Entry 8Q9R (X-ray diffraction, 2.25 A resolution); this record covers chains A and B of the 5 polymer chains in the assembly.

[Chain A (and B)]
Protein: MEF2D protein
Source organism: Homo sapiens
Notes: chain B of this document is another copy of the same molecule, construct and numbering; everything in this record applies to it too
UniProt: Q05BX2 (Q05BX2_HUMAN); numbering as in UniProt (aligned over 1-95)
Chain sequence (95 residues; each row starts with the number of its first residue):
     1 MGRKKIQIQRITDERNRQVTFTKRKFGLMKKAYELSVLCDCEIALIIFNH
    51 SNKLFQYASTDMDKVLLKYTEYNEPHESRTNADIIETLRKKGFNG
Disordered / not traced: 1, 93-95 (chain B: 1, 92-95)

[Chain A / chain B interface]
Residue-residue contacts - 143 pairs, chain A then chain B:
  Q7(A) - L38(B)
  I8(A) - Y33(B)
  I8(A) - E34(B)
  I8(A) - V37(B)
  Q9(A) - L38(B)
  R10(A) - V37(B)
  R10(A) - L38(B)
  R10(A) - D40(B)
  I11(A) - L38(B)  hydrogen bond (backbone-backbone)
  R17(A) - C39(B)
  T20(A) - C39(B)
  F21(A) - L35(B)  hydrophobic
  F21(A) - C39(B)
  F21(A) - C41(B)  hydrophobic
  R24(A) - E34(B)  salt bridge
  R24(A) - L35(B)
  R24(A) - L38(B)
  K25(A) - L35(B)
  K25(A) - E77(B)  salt bridge
  F26(A) - T87(B)
  F26(A) - K91(B)
  L28(A) - L28(B)  hydrophobic
  L28(A) - K31(B)
  L28(A) - A32(B)
  M29(A) - E77(B)
  M29(A) - R79(B)
  K30(A) - L88(B)
  A32(A) - L28(B)
  Y33(A) - I8(B)
  Y33(A) - N81(B)
  Y33(A) - I85(B)  hydrophobic
  Y33(A) - L88(B)  hydrophobic
  E34(A) - I8(B)
  E34(A) - R24(B)  salt bridge
  L35(A) - R24(B)
  S36(A) - N81(B)  hydrogen bond
  V37(A) - I8(B)
  V37(A) - Q9(B)
  V37(A) - R10(B)
  V37(A) - N81(B)
  L38(A) - I6(B)  hydrophobic
  L38(A) - Q7(B)
  L38(A) - Q9(B)
  L38(A) - R10(B)
  L38(A) - I11(B)  hydrogen bond (backbone-backbone)
  L38(A) - R17(B)
  L38(A) - R24(B)
  C39(A) - R17(B)  hydrogen bond (backbone-side chain)
  C39(A) - T20(B)
  C39(A) - F21(B)
  D40(A) - R10(B)  salt bridge
  D40(A) - H50(B)  salt bridge
  C41(A) - F48(B)
  C41(A) - N49(B)
  E42(A) - I46(B)
  E42(A) - I47(B)
  E42(A) - F48(B)  hydrogen bond (backbone-backbone)
  I43(A) - L45(B)  hydrophobic
  I43(A) - I46(B)
  I43(A) - I47(B)  hydrophobic
  A44(A) - L45(B)
  A44(A) - I46(B)  hydrogen bond (backbone-backbone)
  L45(A) - I43(B)  hydrophobic
  L45(A) - A44(B)
  I46(A) - E42(B)
  I46(A) - I43(B)
  I46(A) - A44(B)  hydrogen bond (backbone-backbone)
  I46(A) - L66(B)  hydrophobic
  I46(A) - Y69(B)  hydrophobic
  I47(A) - E42(B)
  I47(A) - I43(B)  hydrophobic
  F48(A) - C41(B)
  F48(A) - E42(B)  hydrogen bond (backbone-backbone)
  F48(A) - V65(B)
  F48(A) - K68(B)
  F48(A) - Y69(B)  hydrophobic
  F48(A) - Y72(B)  hydrophobic
  N49(A) - C41(B)
  H50(A) - D40(B)  salt bridge
  N52(A) - E42(B)
  N52(A) - K68(B)  hydrogen bond
  N52(A) - Y72(B)
  K53(A) - Y72(B)
  L54(A) - Y69(B)  hydrophobic
  L54(A) - Y72(B)  hydrogen bond (backbone-side chain)
  L54(A) - H76(B)
  L54(A) - E77(B)  hydrogen bond (backbone-backbone)
  F55(A) - E77(B)
  Q56(A) - Y69(B)  hydrogen bond
  Q56(A) - H76(B)  hydrogen bond
  Q56(A) - E77(B)  hydrogen bond (backbone-backbone)
  Q56(A) - S78(B)
  Q56(A) - R79(B)  hydrogen bond (backbone-backbone)
  Y57(A) - R79(B)
  Y57(A) - N81(B)  hydrogen bond
  A58(A) - R79(B)  hydrogen bond (backbone-backbone)
  A58(A) - T80(B)
  A58(A) - N81(B)
  S59(A) - T80(B)
  S59(A) - N81(B)  hydrogen bond (backbone-backbone)
  T60(A) - T80(B)
  M62(A) - Y69(B)
  V65(A) - I46(B)  hydrophobic
  V65(A) - F48(B)
  L66(A) - Y69(B)  hydrophobic
  K68(A) - F48(B)
  K68(A) - N52(B)  hydrogen bond
  Y69(A) - I46(B)  hydrophobic
  Y69(A) - F48(B)
  Y69(A) - L54(B)  hydrophobic
  Y69(A) - Q56(B)  hydrogen bond
  Y69(A) - M62(B)
  Y69(A) - L66(B)  hydrophobic
  Y72(A) - F48(B)  hydrophobic
  Y72(A) - N52(B)
  Y72(A) - K53(B)  hydrogen bond
  Y72(A) - L54(B)  hydrogen bond (side chain-backbone)
  P75(A) - K53(B)  hydrogen bond (backbone-side chain)
  H76(A) - K53(B)
  H76(A) - L54(B)
  E77(A) - K25(B)  salt bridge
  E77(A) - M29(B)
  E77(A) - L54(B)  hydrogen bond (backbone-backbone)
  E77(A) - F55(B)
  E77(A) - Q56(B)  hydrogen bond (backbone-backbone)
  S78(A) - Q56(B)
  R79(A) - Q56(B)  hydrogen bond (backbone-backbone)
  R79(A) - Y57(B)
  R79(A) - A58(B)  hydrogen bond (backbone-backbone)
  T80(A) - A58(B)
  T80(A) - T60(B)
  N81(A) - Y33(B)
  N81(A) - S36(B)  hydrogen bond
  N81(A) - V37(B)
  N81(A) - Y57(B)  hydrogen bond
  N81(A) - A58(B)
  N81(A) - S59(B)  hydrogen bond
  I84(A) - M29(B)  hydrophobic
  I84(A) - Y33(B)  hydrophobic
  I85(A) - Y33(B)  hydrophobic
  T87(A) - F26(B)
  L88(A) - F26(B)  hydrophobic
  K91(A) - F26(B)
Other interface residues (no listed pair), chain A (62 interface residues in all): I6, K31
Other interface residues (no listed pair), chain B (62 interface residues in all): K30, D63, I84

[Summary]
Chain A and chain B each contribute 62 residues to their interface, with 30 hydrogen bonds and 7 salt bridges.
Polar contacts include R24(A)-E34(B), K25(A)-E77(B) and D40(A)-R10(B).
Both chains are MEF2D protein (Homo sapiens). Entry 8Q9R (Crystal structure of MADS-box/MEF2D N-terminal
domain bound to dsDNA and HDAC9 deacetylase binding motif) was determined by X-ray diffraction, deposited
together with 8Q9N, 8PDE, 8Q9P, 8Q9Q and 8C84.
